Entry 8S0E (electron microscopy, 3.80 A resolution); this record covers chains 4 and 7 of the 15 polymer chains in the assembly.

# Chain 4
Protein: DNA replication licensing factor MCM4
Source organism: Homo sapiens
Notes: EC 3.6.4.12
UniProtKB: P33991 (MCM4_HUMAN); numbering as in UniProt (aligned over 1-863)
Sequence (863 residues; row label = number of the first residue in the row):
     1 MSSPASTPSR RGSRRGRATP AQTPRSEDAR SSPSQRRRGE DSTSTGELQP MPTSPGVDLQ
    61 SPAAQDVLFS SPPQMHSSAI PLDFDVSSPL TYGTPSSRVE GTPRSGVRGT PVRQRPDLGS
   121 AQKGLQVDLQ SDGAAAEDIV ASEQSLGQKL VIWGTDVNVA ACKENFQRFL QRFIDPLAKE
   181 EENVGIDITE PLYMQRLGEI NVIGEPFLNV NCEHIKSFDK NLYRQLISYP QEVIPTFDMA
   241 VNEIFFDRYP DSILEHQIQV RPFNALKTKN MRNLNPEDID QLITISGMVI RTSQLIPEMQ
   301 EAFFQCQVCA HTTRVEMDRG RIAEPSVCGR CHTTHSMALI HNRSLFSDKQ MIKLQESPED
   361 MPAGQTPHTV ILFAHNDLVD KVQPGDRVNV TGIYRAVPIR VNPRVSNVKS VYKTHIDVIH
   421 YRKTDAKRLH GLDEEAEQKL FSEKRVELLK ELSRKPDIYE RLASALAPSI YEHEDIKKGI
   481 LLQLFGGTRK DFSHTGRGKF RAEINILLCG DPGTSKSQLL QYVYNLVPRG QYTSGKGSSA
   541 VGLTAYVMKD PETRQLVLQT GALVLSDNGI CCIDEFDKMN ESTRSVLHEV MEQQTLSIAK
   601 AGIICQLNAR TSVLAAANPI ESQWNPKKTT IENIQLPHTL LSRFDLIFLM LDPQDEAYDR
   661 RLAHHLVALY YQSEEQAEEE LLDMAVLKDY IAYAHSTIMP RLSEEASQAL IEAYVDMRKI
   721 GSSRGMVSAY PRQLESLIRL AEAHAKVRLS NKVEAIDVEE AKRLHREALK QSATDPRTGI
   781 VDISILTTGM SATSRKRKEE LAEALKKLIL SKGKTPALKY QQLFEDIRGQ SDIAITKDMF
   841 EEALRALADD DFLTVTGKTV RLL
Unresolved in the structure: 1-190, 356-368, 398-413, 424-438, 536-543, 670-679, 722-728, 772-863
Sequence notes: variant Met650 (Leu in P33991)
Ion coordination: Zn2+: Cys306, Cys309, Cys328, Cys331
Small-molecule neighbours: ATP-gamma-S: Arg497, Phe500, Glu592, Thr639, Arg643, Pro731, Arg732, Glu735
Swiss-Prot annotation at these positions:
  - motif: Ser642 to Asp645 (Arginine finger)
  - binding site (ATP): Tyr471, Arg497, Lys516, Ser517, Asn618, Arg643, Arg732, Glu735
  - modified residue: Ser2 (N-acetylserine), Ser6 (Phosphoserine), Thr7 (Phosphothreonine), Thr19 (Phosphothreonine), Ser26 (Phosphoserine), Ser31 (Phosphoserine), Ser32 (Phosphoserine), Ser34 (Phosphoserine), Thr102 (Phosphothreonine), Ser105 (Phosphoserine), Thr110 (Phosphothreonine), Ser120 (Phosphoserine), Ser131 (Phosphoserine), Ser142 (Phosphoserine), Ser145 (Phosphoserine), Lys220 (N6-acetyllysine), Lys450 (N6-acetyllysine), Lys858 (N6-acetyllysine)
  - cross-link (Glycyl lysine isopeptide (Lys-Gly)): Lys439 (interchain with G-Cter in SUMO2), Lys798 (interchain with G-Cter in SUMO2)

# Chain 7
Protein: DNA replication licensing factor MCM7
Source organism: Homo sapiens
Notes: EC 3.6.4.12
UniProtKB: P33993 (MCM7_HUMAN); residue numbers follow UniProt; this construct covers 1-719
Sequence (719 residues; each row starts with the number of its first residue):
     1 MALKDYALEK EKVKKFLQEF YQDDELGKKQ FKYGNQLVRL AHREQVALYV DLDDVAEDDP
    61 ELVDSICENA RRYAKLFADA VQELLPQYKE REVVNKDVLD VYIEHRLMME QRSRDPGMVR
   121 SPQNQYPAEL MRRFELYFQG PSSNKPRVIR EVRADSVGKL VTVRGIVTRV SEVKPKMVVA
   181 TYTCDQCGAE TYQPIQSPTF MPLIMCPSQE CQTNRSGGRL YLQTRGSRFI KFQEMKMQEH
   241 SDQVPVGNIP RSITVLVEGE NTRIAQPGDH VSVTGIFLPI LRTGFRQVVQ GLLSETYLEA
   301 HRIVKMNKSE DDESGAGELT REELRQIAEE DFYEKLAASI APEIYGHEDV KKALLLLLVG
   361 GVDQSPRGMK IRGNINICLM GDPGVAKSQL LSYIDRLAPR SQYTTGRGSS GVGLTAAVLR
   421 DSVSGELTLE GGALVLADQG VCCIDEFDKM AEADRTAIHE VMEQQTISIA KAGILTTLNA
   481 RCSILAAANP AYGRYNPRRS LEQNIQLPAA LLSRFDLLWL IQDRPDRDND LRLAQHITYV
   541 HQHSRQPPSQ FEPLDMKLMR RYIAMCREKQ PMVPESLADY ITAAYVEMRR EAWASKDATY
   601 TSARTLLAIL RLSTALARLR MVDVVEKEDV NEAIRLMEMS KDSLLGDKGQ TARTQRPADV
   661 IFATVRELVS GGRSVRFSEA EQRCVSRGFT PAQFQAALDE YEELNVWQVN ASRTRITFV
Unresolved in the structure: 1-318, 410-432, 468-477, 645-655
Swiss-Prot annotation at these positions:
  - motif: Ser513 to Asp516 (Arginine finger)
  - binding site (ATP): Tyr345, Gly384, Ala386, Lys387, Ser388, Asn489, Arg514, Arg604
  - modified residue: Ala2 (N-acetylalanine), Ser121 (Phosphoserine), Ser314 (Phosphoserine), Ser365 (Phosphoserine), Ser500 (Phosphoserine), Ser678 (Phosphoserine)
  - cross-link (Glycyl lysine isopeptide (Lys-Gly)): Lys15 (interchain with G-Cter in SUMO2), Lys28 (interchain with G-Cter in SUMO2)

# Interface between chain 4 and chain 7
Pairs across the interface (16):
  Gly513(4) - Arg604(7)
  Asp652(4) - Arg589(7)  salt bridge
  Pro653(4) - Trp593(7)
  Gln654(4) - Trp593(7)
  Glu656(4) - Arg590(7)  salt bridge
  Asp659(4) - Arg589(7)  salt bridge
  Asp659(4) - Trp593(7)
  Arg660(4) - Val586(7)
  Arg660(4) - Arg590(7)
  Leu662(4) - Arg589(7)
  Leu666(4) - Ala603(7)  hydrophobic
  Val667(4) - Leu606(7)  hydrophobic
  Ala668(4) - Arg367(7)  hydrogen bond (backbone-side chain)
  Leu669(4) - Pro366(7)
  Leu669(4) - Arg367(7)
  Leu669(4) - Met369(7)  hydrophobic
Other interface residues (no listed pair), chain 4 (17 interface residues in all): Gln518, Ser622, Asp655, Ala663, His664
Other interface residues (no listed pair), chain 7 (14 interface residues in all): Glu463, Thr582, Tyr585, Tyr600

# In short
The interface between chain 4 and chain 7 involves 17 residues on one side and 14 on the other, with 1
hydrogen bond and 3 salt bridges. Polar contacts include Asp652(4)-Arg589(7), Glu656(4)-Arg590(7) and
Asp659(4)-Arg589(7). Chain 4 binds ATP-gamma-S.
Here chain 4 is DNA replication licensing factor MCM4 and chain 7 is DNA replication licensing factor MCM7,
both from Homo sapiens. Entry 8S0E (H. sapiens OCCM bound to double stranded DNA) was determined by electron
microscopy, deposited together with 8S09, 8S0A, 8S0B, 8S0C, 8S0D and 8S0F.
